3K06 - chain A; structure by X-ray diffraction, 1.58 A resolution.

[Chain A]
Molecule: Potassium channel protein NaK
Source organism: Bacillus cereus
Reference sequence: Q81HW2 (Q81HW2_BACCR); aligned to UniProt positions 20-109 over residues 20-109 (the alignment contains insertions or deletions, so no single offset holds)
Amino-acid sequence (96 residues; numbered 18 to 113; the number before each row is that of its first residue):
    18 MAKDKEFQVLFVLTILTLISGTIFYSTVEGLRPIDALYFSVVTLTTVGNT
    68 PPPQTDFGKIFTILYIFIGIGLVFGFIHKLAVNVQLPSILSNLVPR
Not modelled in the structure: 18-22, 113
Differences from the reference sequence: expression tag (18-19, 67, 110-113)
Ion coordination: K+ site 1: Thr63, Val64; K+ site 2 near Thr63 (its only coordinating residue here); K+ site 3: Val64, Gly65; K+ site 4 near Gly65 (its only coordinating residue here)

[Summary]
Thr63 and Val64 form the K+ site 1. The K+ site 3 is built by Val64 and Gly65.
Chain A is Potassium channel protein NaK (Bacillus cereus); the structure, Crystal Structure of CNG mimicking
NaK mutant, NaK-NTPP, K+ complex, was determined by X-ray diffraction together with 3K04, 3K08, 3K0D and 3K0G
from the same study.
